PDB entry 6LXW | electron microscopy, 3.27 A resolution | chains A and P of the 7 polymer chains in the assembly

[Chain A]
Molecule: Interleukin-2, Immunoglobulin heavy constant alpha 1
From: Homo sapiens
UniProt: chimeric construct of P60568, P01876: residues 182-202 from P60568 (IL2_HUMAN) positions 1-21 (UniProt number = residue number - 181); residues 241-472 from P01876 positions 122-353 (UniProt number = residue number - 119)
Chain sequence (291 residues; row label = number of the first residue in the row):
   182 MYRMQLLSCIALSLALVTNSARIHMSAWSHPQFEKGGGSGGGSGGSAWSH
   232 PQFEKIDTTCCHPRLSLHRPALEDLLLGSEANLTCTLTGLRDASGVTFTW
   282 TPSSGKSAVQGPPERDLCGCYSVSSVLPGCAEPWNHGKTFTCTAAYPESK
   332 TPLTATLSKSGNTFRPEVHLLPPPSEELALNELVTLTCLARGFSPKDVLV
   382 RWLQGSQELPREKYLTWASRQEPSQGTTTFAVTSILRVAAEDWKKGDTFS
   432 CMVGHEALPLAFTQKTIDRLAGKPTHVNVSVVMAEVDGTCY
Disordered / not traced: 182-243, 454-457
Disulfides: Cys266-Cys323, Cys369-Cys432
Construct notes: linker (203-240)
Curated features (UniProtKB/Swiss-Prot):
  - glycosylation: Asn263 (N-linked (GlcNAc...) (complex) asparagine)

[Chain P]
Molecule: Polymeric immunoglobulin receptor
From: Homo sapiens
UniProt: P01833 (PIGR_HUMAN); residues -17 to 547 here correspond to UniProt positions 1-565 (UniProt number = residue number + 18)
Chain sequence (573 residues; numbered -17 to 555; the number before each row is that of its first residue; numbers below 1 keep their minus sign (Met-17 is residue -17)):
   -17 MLLFVLTCLLAVFPAISTKSPIFGPEEVNSVEGNSVSITCYYPPTSVNRH
    33 TRKYWCRQGARGGCITLISSEGYVSSKYAGRANLTNFPENGTFVVNIAQL
    83 SQDDSGRYKCGLGINSRGLSFDVSLEVSQGPGLLNDTKVYTVDLGRTVTI
   133 NCPFKTENAQKRKSLYKQIGLYPVLVIDSSGYVNPNYTGRIRLDIQGTGQ
   183 LLFSVVINQLRLSDAGQYLCQAGDDSNSNKKNADLQVLKPEPELVYEDLR
   233 GSVTFHCALGPEVANVAKFLCRQSSGENCDVVVNTLGKRAPAFEGRILLN
   283 PQDKDGSFSVVITGLRKEDAGRYLCGAHSDGQLQEGSPIQAWQLFVNEES
   333 TIPRSPTVVKGVAGGSVAVLCPYNRKESKSIKYWCLWEGAQNGRCPLLVD
   383 SEGWVKAQYEGRLSLLEEPGNGTFTVILNQLTSRDAGFYWCLTNGDTLWR
   433 TTVEIKIIEGEPNLKVPGNVTAVLGETLKVPCHFPCKFSSYEKYWCKWNN
   483 TGCQALPSQDEGPSKAFVNCDENSRLVSLTLNLVTRADEGWYWCGVKQGH
   533 FYGETAAVYVAVEERHHHHHHHH
Disordered / not traced: -17 to 0, 113-119, 176-184, 205-209, 489-498, 545-555
Disulfides: Cys22-Cys92, Cys38-Cys46, Cys134-Cys202, Cys239-Cys307, Cys253-Cys261, Cys353-Cys423, Cys367-Cys377, Cys464-Cys526, Cys478-Cys485
Construct notes: expression tag (548-555)
Curated features (UniProtKB/Swiss-Prot):
  - glycosylation (N-linked (GlcNAc...) asparagine): Asn65, Asn72, Asn117, Asn168, Asn403, Asn451 (complex), Asn481
From the paper describing this entry:
  - mutagenesis - V29N/R31S, R99N/L101T: abolished binding to Fcalpha-J

[Interface between chain A and chain P]
Residue-residue contacts (9; chain A residue first):
  Phe345(A) with Glu53(P); Gly54(P)
  Arg346(A) with His32(P), hydrogen bond (side chain-backbone)
  Gln406(A) with Gly54(P); Tyr55(P); Val56(P), hydrogen bond (backbone-backbone)
  Gly407(A) with Gly54(P); Val56(P)
  Thr408(A) with Gly54(P)
Interface residues without a listed pair, chain P (8 interface residues in all): Thr33, Ser52, Ser58

[Summary]
5 residues of chain A face 8 of chain P across their interface; the contacts include 2 hydrogen bonds. Polar
pairs include Arg346(A)-His32(P) and Gln406(A)-Val56(P). The paper reports that V29N/R31S and R99N/L101T of
chain P abolish binding to Fcalpha-J.
Here chain A is Interleukin-2, Immunoglobulin heavy constant alpha 1 and chain P is Polymeric immunoglobulin
receptor, both from Homo sapiens. Entry 6LXW (Cryo-EM structure of human secretory immunoglobulin A in complex
with the N-terminal domain of SpsA) was determined by electron microscopy (same publication as 6LX3).
